Entry 7TR8 (electron microscopy, 3.60 A resolution); this record covers chains K and R of the 17 polymer chains in the assembly.

Chain K:
Protein: Cas7a
Organism: Pyrococcus furiosus DSM 3638
UniProt: Q8U333 (Q8U333_PYRFU); numbering as in UniProt (aligned over 1-336)
Chain sequence (336 residues; each row starts with the number of its first residue):
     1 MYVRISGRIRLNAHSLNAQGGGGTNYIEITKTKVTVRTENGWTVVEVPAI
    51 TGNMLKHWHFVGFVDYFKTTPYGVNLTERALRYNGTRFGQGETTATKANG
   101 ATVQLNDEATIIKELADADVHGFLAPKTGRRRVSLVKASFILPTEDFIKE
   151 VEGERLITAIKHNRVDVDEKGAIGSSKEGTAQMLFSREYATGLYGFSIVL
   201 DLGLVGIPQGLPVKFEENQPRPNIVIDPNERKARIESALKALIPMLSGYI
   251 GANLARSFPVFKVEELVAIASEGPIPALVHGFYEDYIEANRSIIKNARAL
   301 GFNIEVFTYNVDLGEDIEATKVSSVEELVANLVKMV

Chain R:
Molecule: crRNA
Organism: Escherichia coli
Sequence (45 nucleotides; each row starts with the number of its first residue):
     1 AUUGAAAGAGUGCUUCCCCAAACCCUUAACUGGUUGUAACAGUUG

How chain K and chain R interact:
Residue-residue contacts (42; chain K residue first):
  Asn-17(K) with A21(R), hydrogen bond to the phosphate
  Ala-18(K) with A21(R), sugar contact; A22(R), phosphate contact
  Gln-19(K) with A21(R), base contact; A22(R), phosphate contact
  Gly-20(K) with A22(R), hydrogen bond to the phosphate
  Gly-21(K) with A21(R), base contact
  Gly-22(K) with A21(R), base contact; A22(R), base contact
  Asn-53(K) with C19(R), hydrogen bond to the sugar; A21(R), phosphate contact
  Met-54(K) with A20(R), sugar contact
  Lys-56(K) with C19(R), salt bridge to the phosphate
  His-57(K) with A20(R), phosphate contact
  Gly-85(K) with C18(R), hydrogen bond to the sugar; C19(R), phosphate contact; A20(R), phosphate contact
  Arg-87(K) with C19(R), salt bridge to the phosphate
  Phe-123(K) with C17(R), sugar contact
  Leu-124(K) with C17(R), base contact; C18(R), base contact
  Arg-131(K) with U14(R), base contact; C17(R), sugar contact
  Ser-134(K) with C18(R), phosphate contact
  Lys-161(K) with U27(R), base contact
  His-162(K) with C25(R), sugar contact; U27(R), salt bridge to the phosphate
  Asn-163(K) with C25(R), hydrogen bond to the sugar; U26(R), hydrogen bond to the sugar; U27(R), hydrogen bond to the sugar
  Arg-164(K) with C24(R), base contact; C25(R), hydrogen bond to the base
  Val-165(K) with U26(R), hydrogen bond to the phosphate
  Leu-184(K) with U27(R), base contact
  Phe-185(K) with C25(R), base contact
  Ala-252(K) with A20(R), base contact; A22(R), sugar contact; C23(R), phosphate contact
  Asn-253(K) with C23(R), hydrogen bond to the phosphate
  Arg-256(K) with C23(R), phosphate contact; C24(R), salt bridge to the phosphate; C25(R), salt bridge to the phosphate
Also at the interface, not in a pair above, chain K (30 interface residues in all): Thr-86, Arg-132, Val-133, Ala-255
Also at the interface, not in a pair above, chain R (13 interface residues in all): A28

Summary:
Chain K and chain R form an interface of 30 and 13 residues respectively, with 10 hydrogen bonds and 5 salt
bridges. Among the polar pairs are Arg-164(K)/C25(R), Asn-53(K)/C19(R) and Gly-85(K)/C18(R).
Chain K is Cas7a (Pyrococcus furiosus DSM 3638) and chain R is crRNA (Escherichia coli); the structure,
Cascade complex from type I-A CRISPR-Cas system, was determined by electron microscopy (same publication as
7TR6, 7TR9 and 7TRA).
